PDB entry 8AY5 | electron microscopy, 7.10 A resolution (low resolution: residue-level contacts below are approximate; hydrogen-bond / salt-bridge calls are withheld) | chains A and C of the 3 polymer chains in the assembly

# Chain A
Name: Capsid protein VP1
From: rhinovirus A2
Reference sequence: P04936 (POLG_HRV2); residues 19-269 here correspond to UniProt positions 600-850 (UniProt number = residue number + 581)
Amino-acid sequence (251 residues; row label = number of the first residue in the row):
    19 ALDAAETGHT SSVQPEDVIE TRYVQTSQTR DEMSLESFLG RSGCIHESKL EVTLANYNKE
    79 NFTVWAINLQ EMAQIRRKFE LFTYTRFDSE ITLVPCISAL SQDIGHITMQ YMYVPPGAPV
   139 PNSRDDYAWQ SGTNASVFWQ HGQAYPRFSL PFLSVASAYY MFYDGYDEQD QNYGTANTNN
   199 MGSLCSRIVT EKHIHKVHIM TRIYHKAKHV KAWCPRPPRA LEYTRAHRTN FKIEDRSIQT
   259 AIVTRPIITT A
UniProt features mapped onto this chain:
  - site: A269 (Cleavage)

# Chain C
Name: VP3
From: rhinovirus A2
Reference sequence: P04936 (POLG_HRV2); residues 1-237 here correspond to UniProt positions 331-567 (UniProt number = residue number + 330)
Amino-acid sequence (237 residues; each row starts with the number of its first residue):
     1 GLPVFITPGS GQFLTTDDFQ SPCALPWYHP TKEISIPGEV KNLVEICQVD SLVPINNTDT
    61 YINSENMYSV VLQSSINAPD KIFSIRTDVA SQPLATTLIG EISSYFTHWT GSLRFSFMFC
   121 GTANTTVKLL LAYTPPGIAE PTTRKDAMLG THVIWDVGLQ STISMVVPWI SASHYRNTSP
   181 GRSTSGYITC WYQTRLVIPP QTPPTARLLC FVSGCKDFCL RMARDTNLHL QSGAIAQ
UniProt features mapped onto this chain:
  - region: I235 to Q237 (Amphipathic alpha-helix)

# How chain A and chain C interact
Residue-residue contacts - 160 pairs, chain A then chain C:
  A19(A) - I163(C)
  A19(A) - S164(C)
  L20(A) - D156(C)
  L20(A) - Q160(C)
  L20(A) - T162(C)
  L20(A) - I163(C)
  D21(A) - Q160(C)
  D21(A) - S161(C)
  D21(A) - T162(C)
  D21(A) - S164(C)
  A22(A) - Q160(C)
  A22(A) - T162(C)
  A23(A) - M118(C)
  A23(A) - T162(C)
  E24(A) - M118(C)
  E24(A) - S161(C)
  E24(A) - T162(C)
  T28(A) - Q48(C)
  T28(A) - V49(C)
  T28(A) - D50(C)
  T28(A) - R114(C)
  S29(A) - D50(C)
  S29(A) - R114(C)
  S29(A) - S116(C)
  S29(A) - S164(C)
  S30(A) - R114(C)
  S30(A) - S164(C)
  V31(A) - R114(C)
  V31(A) - C215(C)
  P33(A) - C215(C)
  T44(A) - D217(C)
  Q46(A) - Y175(C)
  Q46(A) - C219(C)
  T47(A) - C219(C)
  R48(A) - N42(C)
  R48(A) - V44(C)
  R48(A) - K216(C)
  R48(A) - F218(C)
  R48(A) - C219(C)
  E50(A) - R221(C)
  E50(A) - M222(C)
  E50(A) - A223(C)
  M51(A) - N42(C)
  M51(A) - L43(C)
  M51(A) - V44(C)
  M51(A) - C219(C)
  M51(A) - L220(C)
  S52(A) - K41(C)
  S52(A) - N42(C)
  L53(A) - V40(C)
  L53(A) - K41(C)
  L53(A) - N42(C)
  F56(A) - L43(C)
  F56(A) - Y105(C)
  R59(A) - T15(C)
  R59(A) - T16(C)
  R59(A) - A223(C)
  S60(A) - T15(C)
  G61(A) - T15(C)
  Q88(A) - I235(C)
  E89(A) - I235(C)
  M90(A) - Q231(C)
  M90(A) - I235(C)
  A91(A) - H229(C)
  A91(A) - Q231(C)
  A91(A) - I235(C)
  Q92(A) - Y105(C)
  Q92(A) - D225(C)
  R95(A) - E101(C)
  R95(A) - Y105(C)
  R95(A) - T226(C)
  R95(A) - L228(C)
  R95(A) - H229(C)
  R104(A) - P30(C)
  R104(A) - T31(C)
  R104(A) - E33(C)
  T110(A) - F13(C)
  V112(A) - F13(C)
  A153(A) - A24(C)
  A153(A) - L25(C)
  Y163(A) - G11(C)
  Y163(A) - Q12(C)
  Y163(A) - F13(C)
  R165(A) - F13(C)
  R165(A) - D17(C)
  R165(A) - F19(C)
  R165(A) - S21(C)
  F166(A) - S21(C)
  F166(A) - P22(C)
  F166(A) - A24(C)
  S167(A) - S21(C)
  S167(A) - P22(C)
  S167(A) - C23(C)
  S167(A) - A24(C)
  L168(A) - L25(C)
  P169(A) - Y28(C)
  F170(A) - Y28(C)
  F170(A) - P30(C)
  L171(A) - L25(C)
  L171(A) - Y28(C)
  S172(A) - T31(C)
  V173(A) - T31(C)
  A174(A) - T31(C)
  S175(A) - T31(C)
  S175(A) - K32(C)
  S175(A) - I34(C)
  Y222(A) - F13(C)
  K224(A) - D17(C)
  K226(A) - D18(C)
  K229(A) - E39(C)
  A230(A) - G38(C)
  A230(A) - V40(C)
  W231(A) - I36(C)
  W231(A) - P37(C)
  W231(A) - G38(C)
  W231(A) - E39(C)
  C232(A) - G38(C)
  P233(A) - I46(C)
  L239(A) - H229(C)
  E240(A) - H229(C)
  E240(A) - L230(C)
  E240(A) - Q231(C)
  E240(A) - S232(C)
  Y241(A) - I235(C)
  T242(A) - A236(C)
  R243(A) - A236(C)
  R243(A) - Q237(C)
  A244(A) - A236(C)
  A244(A) - Q237(C)
  A259(A) - Q92(C)
  A259(A) - L228(C)
  I260(A) - I62(C)
  I260(A) - M67(C)
  I260(A) - Q92(C)
  I260(A) - T96(C)
  V261(A) - N57(C)
  V261(A) - Q92(C)
  T262(A) - N57(C)
  T262(A) - T58(C)
  T262(A) - D59(C)
  R263(A) - I55(C)
  R263(A) - N57(C)
  R263(A) - T58(C)
  R263(A) - S84(C)
  I266(A) - I55(C)
  I266(A) - N56(C)
  I266(A) - N57(C)
  I266(A) - T58(C)
  I266(A) - F83(C)
  I266(A) - S84(C)
  T267(A) - K81(C)
  T267(A) - I82(C)
  T267(A) - F83(C)
  T267(A) - S84(C)
  T267(A) - E140(C)
  T268(A) - S84(C)
  A269(A) - S84(C)
  A269(A) - I85(C)
  A269(A) - R86(C)
  A269(A) - Y187(C)
Interface residues without a listed pair, chain A (76 interface residues in all): H27, V36, I37, K96, F100, Y102, P236, R237
Interface residues without a listed pair, chain C (89 interface residues in all): C47, P54, F106, T110, W155, V166, P168, H174, S213

# In short
76 residues of chain A face 89 of chain C across their interface.
Here chain A is Capsid protein VP1 and chain C is VP3, both from rhinovirus A2. Entry 8AY5 (Human rhinovirus 2
empty particle in situ) was determined by electron microscopy.
